Entry 2O0O (X-ray diffraction, 3.00 A resolution); this record covers chains A and B of the 3 polymer chains in the assembly.

[Chain A (and B)]
Protein: TNF superfamily ligand TL1A
Source organism: Homo sapiens
Notes: chain B of this document is another copy of the same molecule, construct and numbering; everything in this record applies to it too
UniProtKB: Q8NFE9 (Q8NFE9_HUMAN); residue numbers follow UniProt; this construct covers 72-251
Amino-acid sequence (180 residues; row label = number of the first residue in the row):
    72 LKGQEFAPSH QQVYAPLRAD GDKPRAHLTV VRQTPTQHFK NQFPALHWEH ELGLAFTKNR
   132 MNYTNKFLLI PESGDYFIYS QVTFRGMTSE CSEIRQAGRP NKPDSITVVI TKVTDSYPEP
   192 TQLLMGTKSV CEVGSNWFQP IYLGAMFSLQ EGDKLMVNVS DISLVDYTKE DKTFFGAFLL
Not modelled in the structure: 72-91, 163-169
Ligand contacts: Mg2+ (MG): W119, E120, H121

[How chain A and chain B interact]
Pairs across the interface - 51 pairs, chain A then chain B:
  R96(A) with D146(B), salt bridge; M217(B); L251(B)
  A97(A) with M217(B)
  H98(A) with A216(B); M217(B); F218(B)
  L125(A) with T192(B); Q193(B); L194(B), hydrophobic; F218(B), hydrophobic
  F127(A) with M217(B), hydrophobic
  K129(A) with D146(B), salt bridge
  Y150(A) with G215(B); A216(B), hydrophobic; M217(B), hydrogen bond (side chain-backbone)
  Q152(A) with M196(B), hydrogen bond (side chain-backbone); L214(B)
  V204(A) with E161(B); C202(B)
  G205(A) with P171(B); N172(B)
  S206(A) with P171(B); N172(B), hydrogen bond (backbone-backbone); K173(B), hydrogen bond (side chain-backbone); P174(B)
  N207(A) with P174(B)
  W208(A) with S200(B)
  F209(A) with S176(B); T198(B); K199(B); S200(B), hydrogen bond (backbone-backbone)
  Q210(A) with K199(B)
  P211(A) with T198(B); K199(B)
  Y213(A) with F148(B); Y213(B), hydrophobic; G215(B)
  K240(A) with M196(B)
  E241(A) with Q193(B)
  D242(A) with Q193(B); L194(B); L195(B); M196(B), hydrogen bond (backbone-backbone)
  K243(A) with M196(B); T198(B)
  F245(A) with L195(B), hydrophobic; G215(B); A216(B), hydrophobic
  F249(A) with F148(B), hydrophobic; M217(B), hydrophobic
Also at the interface, not in a pair above, chain A (26 interface residues in all): F148, E203, A248
Also at the interface, not in a pair above, chain B (26 interface residues in all): G197, V204

[Overview]
The chain A/chain B interface involves 26 residues from each chain, with 6 hydrogen bonds and 2 salt bridges.
Polar contacts include R96(A)-D146(B), K129(A)-D146(B) and Y150(A)-M217(B). Ligands of chain A: Mg2+.
Chain A and chain B are both TNF superfamily ligand TL1A (Homo sapiens); the structure, Crystal structure of
TL1A, was determined by X-ray diffraction, deposited together with 2RE9.
